6ZG3 - chains A and I of the 5 polymer chains in the assembly; structure by X-ray diffraction, 2.80 A resolution.

== Chain A ==
Molecule: Energy-coupling factor transporter ATP-binding protein EcfA1
Source organism: Lactobacillus delbrueckii subsp. bulgaricus ATCC 11842
Notes: EC 7.-.-.-
UniProt: Q1GBJ0 (ECFA1_LACDA); residues 2-282 here = UniProt positions 2-282
Sequence (300 residues; each row starts with the number of its first residue; numbers below 1 keep their minus sign (Met-17 is residue -17)):
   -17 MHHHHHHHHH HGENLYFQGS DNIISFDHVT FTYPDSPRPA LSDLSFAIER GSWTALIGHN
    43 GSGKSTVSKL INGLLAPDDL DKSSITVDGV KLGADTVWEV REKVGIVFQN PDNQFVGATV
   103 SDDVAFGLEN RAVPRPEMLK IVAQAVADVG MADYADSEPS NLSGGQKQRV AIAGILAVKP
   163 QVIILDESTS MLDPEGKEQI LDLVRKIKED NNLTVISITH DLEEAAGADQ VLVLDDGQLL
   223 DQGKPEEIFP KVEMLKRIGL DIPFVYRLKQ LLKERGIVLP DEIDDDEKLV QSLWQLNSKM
Not modelled in the structure: -17 to 0, 281-282
Sequence notes: initiating methionine (-17); expression tag (-16 to 1)
UniProt features mapped onto this chain:
  - binding site (ATP): Gly40 to Ser47
From the paper describing this entry:
  - catalytic residues: Glu169 (citing earlier work)

== Chain I ==
Molecule: Putative cobalt ABC transporter, permease protein
Source organism: Lactobacillus delbrueckii subsp. bulgaricus ATCC 11842
UniProt: Q1GBI8 (Q1GBI8_LACDA); numbering as in UniProt (aligned over 1-265)
Sequence (265 residues; row label = number of the first residue in the row):
     1 MSKIIIGRYL PGTTFVYRVD PRAKLLTTFY FIIMIFLANN WVSYLVISIF GLAYVFATGL
    61 KARVFWDGVK PMIWMIVFTS LLQTFFMAGG KVYWHWWIFT LSSEGLINGL YVFIRFAMII
   121 LVSTVMTVTT KPLEIADAME WMLTPLKLFK VNVGMISLVI SIALRFVPTL FDQTVKIMNA
   181 QRSRGADFND GGLVKRAKSV VPMLVPLFID SLEVALDLST AMESRGYKGS EGRTRYRILE
   241 WSKVDLIPVA YCLLLTILMI TTRKH
Not modelled in the structure: 1-5

== Interface between chain A and chain I ==
Pairs across the interface - 56 pairs, chain A then chain I:
  Lys51(A) - Thr220(I)
  Asn54(A) - Ser224(I)
  Leu56(A) - Thr220(I)
  Leu56(A) - Ser224(I)
  Trp80(A) - Gly226(I)
  Trp80(A) - Tyr227(I)
  Trp80(A) - Lys228(I)
  Arg83(A) - Glu223(I)  hydrogen bond (side chain-backbone)
  Arg83(A) - Ser224(I)
  Phe90(A) - Thr220(I)
  Phe90(A) - Ser224(I)
  Asp94(A) - Arg165(I)  salt bridge
  Asp94(A) - Thr169(I)
  Asn95(A) - Phe166(I)
  Asn95(A) - Val214(I)
  Asn95(A) - Asp217(I)  hydrogen bond
  Asn95(A) - Leu218(I)
  Phe97(A) - Arg165(I)  hydrogen bond (backbone-side chain)
  Phe97(A) - Leu218(I)
  Val98(A) - Met222(I)  hydrophobic
  Gly99(A) - Arg165(I)
  Ala100(A) - Arg165(I)
  Thr101(A) - Arg237(I)
  Ser103(A) - Tyr236(I)
  Asp104(A) - Tyr236(I)
  Asp104(A) - Arg237(I)  salt bridge
  Asp105(A) - Arg225(I)  salt bridge
  Val106(A) - Arg225(I)  hydrogen bond (backbone-side chain)
  Ala107(A) - Tyr236(I)  hydrophobic
  Phe108(A) - Arg225(I)
  Phe108(A) - Tyr227(I)  hydrophobic
  Phe108(A) - Arg233(I)
  Gly109(A) - Arg225(I)
  Leu110(A) - Thr234(I)
  Glu111(A) - Arg233(I)  salt bridge
  Glu111(A) - Thr234(I)  hydrogen bond (backbone-backbone)
  Glu111(A) - Arg235(I)
  Glu111(A) - Tyr236(I)  hydrogen bond (side chain-backbone)
  Asn112(A) - Arg225(I)  hydrogen bond (side chain-backbone)
  Asn112(A) - Gly226(I)  hydrogen bond (side chain-backbone)
  Asn112(A) - Tyr227(I)
  Asn112(A) - Arg233(I)  hydrogen bond
  Arg113(A) - Arg225(I)  hydrogen bond (side chain-backbone)
  Ala114(A) - Gly232(I)
  Ala114(A) - Thr234(I)
  Val115(A) - Thr234(I)  hydrogen bond (backbone-side chain)
  Arg117(A) - Arg235(I)
  Arg117(A) - Tyr236(I)  hydrogen bond (side chain-backbone)
  Arg117(A) - Ile238(I)
  Met120(A) - Thr234(I)
  Met120(A) - Tyr236(I)  hydrophobic
  Val124(A) - Tyr236(I)
  Glu140(A) - Ile6(I)
  Ser142(A) - Ile6(I)
  Ser142(A) - Pro168(I)
  Gly156(A) - Arg225(I)
Also at the interface, not in a pair above, chain A (38 interface residues in all): Asn92, Gln96, Pro116, Leu121, Asp138, Pro141
Also at the interface, not in a pair above, chain I (26 interface residues in all): Leu133, Ile162, Ala221

== In short ==
38 residues of chain A and 26 residues of chain I are in contact, with 12 hydrogen bonds and 4 salt bridges.
Polar contacts include Asp94(A)-Arg165(I), Asp104(A)-Arg237(I) and Asp105(A)-Arg225(I). UniProt lists 8
ATP-binding residues on chain A. The paper reports the catalytic residue Glu169(A).
Here chain A is Energy-coupling factor transporter ATP-binding protein EcfA1 and chain I is Putative cobalt
ABC transporter, permease protein, both from Lactobacillus delbrueckii subsp. bulgaricus ATCC 11842. Entry
6ZG3 (the structure of ECF PanT transporter in a complex with a nanobody) was determined by X-ray diffraction.
